PDB entry 4AOU | X-ray diffraction, 2.50 A resolution | chain A

# Chain A
Protein: Isocitrate dehydrogenase [NADP]
Source organism: Clostridium thermocellum
Notes: EC 1.1.1.42
Reference sequence: A3DC45 (A3DC45_CLOTH); numbering as in UniProt (aligned over 1-402)
Amino-acid sequence (402 residues; row label = number of the first residue in the row):
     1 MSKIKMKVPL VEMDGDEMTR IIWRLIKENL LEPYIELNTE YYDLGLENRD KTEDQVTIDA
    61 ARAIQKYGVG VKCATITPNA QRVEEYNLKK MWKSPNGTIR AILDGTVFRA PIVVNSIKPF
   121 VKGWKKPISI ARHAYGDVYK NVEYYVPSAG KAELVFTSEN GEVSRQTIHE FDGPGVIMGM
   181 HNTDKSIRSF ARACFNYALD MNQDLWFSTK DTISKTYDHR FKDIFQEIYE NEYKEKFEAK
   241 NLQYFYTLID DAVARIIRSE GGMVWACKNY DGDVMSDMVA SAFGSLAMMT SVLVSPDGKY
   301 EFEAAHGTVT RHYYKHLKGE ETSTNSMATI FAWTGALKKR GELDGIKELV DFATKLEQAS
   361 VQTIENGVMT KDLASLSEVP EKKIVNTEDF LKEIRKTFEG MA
Disordered / not traced: 1
Metal / ion sites: Mg2+: D250, D273 (together with isocitric acid)
Residues lining bound ligands:
  - isocitric acid (ICT): T77, S94, N96, R100, R109, R132, Y139, K210, T212, I213, D250, D273, S276, E303, A305
  - NADP (NAP; NADP nicotinamide-adenine-dinucleotide phosphate): K72, A74, T75, I76, T77, R82, N96, T212, T247, L248, D250, D251, R255, L286, A287, E303, A304, A305, H306, G307, T308, V309, T310, R311, H312, S323, T324, N325, D372
From the paper describing this entry:
  - contacts within the chain: E12-K27 (salt bridge), K27-E32, D251-R255 (salt bridge), M275-M278, M288-M327, R340-D344 (salt bridge), Y67-R340 (hydrogen bond), V8-D344 (hydrogen bond), K383-E393, E388-K392, D389-K392, E393-K396, R395-E399, Y34-E399 (hydrogen bond)
  - self-association interface (contacts with another copy of this molecule); pairs are residue here / residue on that copy: M178-M180, M275-M275, M178, M180, M278
  - binding site for isocitric acid: T77, S94, N96, R100, R109, R132, Y139, K210, D250, D273
  - Mg2+ coordination: D250, D273
  - Mg2+ coordination through a water molecule: D277
  - binding site for NADP: R255, H312, N325
  - specificity-determining residues: R255 (proposed by the authors, not directly observed)
  - interface residues: R311
  - conformationally variable residues (helix shift): R311

# Summary
Ligands of chain A: isocitric acid and NADP. The Mg2+ site is built by D250 and D273. From the paper: a
binding site for isocitric acid at T77, S94 and N96 among others; a binding site for NADP at R255, H312 and
N325.
Chain A is Isocitrate dehydrogenase [NADP] (Clostridium thermocellum); the structure, CtIDH bound to NADP. The
complex structures of Isocitrate dehydrogenase from Clostridium thermocellum and Desulfotalea psychrophila
..., was determined by X-ray diffraction (same publication as 4AOV and 4AOY).
